Entry 3JRE (X-ray diffraction, 3.17 A resolution); this record covers chains A and D of the 4 polymer chains in the assembly.

Chain A:
Protein: DNA-binding protein fis
Organism: Escherichia coli
UniProt: P0A6R3 (FIS_ECOLI); residue numbers follow UniProt; this construct covers 1-98
Sequence (98 residues; numbered 1 to 98; the number before each row is that of its first residue):
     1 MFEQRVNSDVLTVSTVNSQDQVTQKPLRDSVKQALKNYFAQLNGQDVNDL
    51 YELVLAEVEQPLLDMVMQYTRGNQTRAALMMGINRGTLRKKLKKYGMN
Disordered / not traced: 1-7
Swiss-Prot annotation at these positions:
  - DNA-binding region: Gln74 to Lys93 (H-T-H motif)
  - region: Asn17 to Gly44 (Required for the stimulation of HIN-mediated recombination)

Chain D:
Molecule: 27-nt DNA strand
Sequence (27 nucleotides; numbered 1 to 27; the number before each row is that of its first residue):
     1 AAATTTGCTCATTTTTCAAACAAATTT

Interface between chain A and chain D:
Pairs across the interface (12):
  Gly72(A) - DT6(D)  phosphate contact
  Asn73(A) - DT5(D)  hydrogen bond to the phosphate
  Asn73(A) - DT6(D)  phosphate contact
  Gln74(A) - DT6(D)  hydrogen bond to the phosphate
  Gln74(A) - DG7(D)  phosphate contact
  Thr75(A) - DT5(D)  sugar contact
  Thr75(A) - DT6(D)  hydrogen bond to the phosphate
  Arg85(A) - DT6(D)  base contact
  Arg85(A) - DG7(D)  hydrogen bond to the base
  Arg85(A) - DC8(D)  base contact
  Arg89(A) - DT6(D)  sugar contact
  Arg89(A) - DG7(D)  salt bridge to the phosphate
Also at the interface, not in a pair above, chain A (7 interface residues in all): Arg76

Summary:
The interface between chain A and chain D involves 7 residues on one side and 4 on the other; the contacts
include 4 hydrogen bonds and 1 salt bridge. Polar contacts include Arg85(A)-DG7(D), Asn73(A)-DT5(D) and
Gln74(A)-DT6(D).
Chain A is DNA-binding protein fis (Escherichia coli) and chain D is a 27-nt DNA strand; the structure,
Crystal structure of Fis bound to 27 bp DNA F26 containing A-tract at center, was determined by X-ray
diffraction (same publication as 3IV5, 3JR9, 3JRA, 3JRB, 3JRC, 3JRD and 4 further entries).
